PDB entry 6GNQ | X-ray diffraction, 2.20 A resolution | chains G and H of the 12 polymer chains in the assembly

[Chain G]
Molecule: Insulin
From: Homo sapiens
Reference sequence: P01308 (INS_HUMAN); residues 1-21 here correspond to UniProt positions 90-110 (UniProt number = residue number + 89)
Amino-acid sequence (21 residues; row label = number of the first residue in the row):
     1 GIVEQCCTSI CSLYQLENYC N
Disulfide bonds: Cys6-Cys11
Ligand contacts: m-cresol (CRS): Cys6, Ser9, Ile10, Cys11, Leu16

[Chain H]
Molecule: Insulin
From: Homo sapiens
Reference sequence: P01308 (INS_HUMAN); residues 1-30 here correspond to UniProt positions 25-54 (UniProt number = residue number + 24)
Amino-acid sequence (30 residues; row label = number of the first residue in the row):
     1 FVNQHLCGSH LVEALYLVCG ERGFFYTPKT
Disordered / not traced: 30
Bound ions: Zn2+: His10 (together with isothiocyanate) (shared with 1 residue of chain D; 1 residue of chain F)
Ligand contacts: m-cresol (CRS): Cys7, His10, Leu11, Ala14

[How chain G and chain H interact]
Disulfides between the chains: Cys7(G)-Cys7(H), Cys20(G)-Cys19(H)
Contacting residue pairs (27):
  Ile2(G) with Leu11(H), hydrophobic; Leu15(H), hydrophobic; Tyr26(H), hydrophobic
  Val3(G) with Gln4(H); Tyr26(H); Pro28(H)
  Cys6(G) with Leu11(H), hydrophobic
  Cys7(G) with Gln4(H), hydrogen bond; Cys7(H), disulfide; Leu11(H), hydrophobic
  Leu13(G) with Val18(H)
  Leu16(G) with Leu11(H), hydrophobic; Ala14(H), hydrophobic; Leu15(H)
  Glu17(G) with Val18(H); Arg22(H), salt bridge
  Tyr19(G) with Leu15(H), hydrophobic; Phe24(H); Phe25(H), hydrogen bond (backbone-backbone)
  Cys20(G) with Cys19(H), disulfide; Arg22(H); Gly23(H); Phe25(H)
  Asn21(G) with Arg22(H); Gly23(H), hydrogen bond (backbone-backbone); Phe24(H), hydrogen bond (side chain-backbone); Phe25(H)
Other interface residues (no listed pair), chain G (11 interface residues in all): Asn18
Other interface residues (no listed pair), chain H (15 interface residues in all): Gly8, Thr27

[Overview]
11 residues of chain G face 15 of chain H across their interface; the contacts include 2 disulfide bonds, 4
hydrogen bonds and 1 salt bridge. Polar pairs include Glu17(G)-Arg22(H), Cys7(G)-Gln4(H) and
Asn21(G)-Phe24(H). M-cresol is bound between chain G and chain H.
Chain G is Insulin and chain H is Insulin, both from Homo sapiens; the structure, Monoclinic crystalline form
of human insulin, complexed with meta-cresol, was determined by X-ray diffraction.
